Entry 5LMM (X-ray diffraction, 1.20 A resolution); this record covers chains S and L of the 4 polymer chains in the assembly.

== Chain S ==
Name: Hydrogenase-1 small chain
Organism: Escherichia coli O6:H1 (strain CFT073 / ATCC 700928 / UPEC)
Notes: EC 1.12.99.6
UniProt: P69740 (MBHS_ECOL6); residues 1-327 here correspond to UniProt positions 46-372 (UniProt number = residue number + 45)
Amino-acid sequence (335 residues; row label = number of the first residue in the row):
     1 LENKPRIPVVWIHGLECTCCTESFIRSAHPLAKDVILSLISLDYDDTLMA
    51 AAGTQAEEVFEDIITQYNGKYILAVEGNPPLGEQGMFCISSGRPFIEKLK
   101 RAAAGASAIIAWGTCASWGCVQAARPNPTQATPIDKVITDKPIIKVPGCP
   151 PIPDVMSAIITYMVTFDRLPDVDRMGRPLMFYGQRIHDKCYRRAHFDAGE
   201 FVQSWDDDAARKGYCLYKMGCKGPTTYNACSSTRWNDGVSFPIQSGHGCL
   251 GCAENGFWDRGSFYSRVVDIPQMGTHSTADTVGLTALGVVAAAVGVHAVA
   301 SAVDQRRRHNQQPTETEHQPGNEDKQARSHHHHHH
Disordered / not traced: 1-3, 268-335
Differences from the reference sequence: expression tag (328-335)
Metal / ion sites: fe4-s3 cluster Fe: Cys17, Cys19, Cys20, Glu76, Cys115, Cys120, Cys149; 4Fe-4S cluster Fe: His187, Cys190, Cys215, Cys221; 3Fe-4S cluster Fe: Cys230, Cys249, Cys252
Residues lining bound ligands:
  - 3Fe-4S cluster (F3S): Ile186, Thr226, Asn228, Cys230, Trp235, Phe241, Pro242, Cys249, Leu250, Gly251, Cys252, Ala253
  - fe4-s3 cluster (SF3): Glu16, Cys17, Thr18, Cys19, Cys20, Thr21, Glu76, Gly113, Thr114, Cys115, Cys120, Gly148, Cys149, Pro150
  - 4Fe-4S cluster (SF4): Ile186, His187, Cys190, Arg192, Arg193, Phe196, Cys215, Leu216, Tyr217, Cys221, Gly223, Pro224, Ile243
Curated features (UniProtKB/Swiss-Prot):
  - binding site ([4Fe-4S] cluster): Cys17, Cys20, Cys115, Cys149, His187, Cys190, Cys215, Cys221
  - binding site ([3Fe-4S] cluster): Cys230, Cys249, Cys252

== Chain L ==
Name: Hydrogenase-1 large chain
Organism: Escherichia coli (strain K12)
Notes: EC 1.12.99.6
UniProt: P0ACD8 (MBHL_ECOLI); numbering as in UniProt (aligned over 1-582)
Amino-acid sequence (582 residues; numbered 1 to 582; the number before each row is that of its first residue):
     1 MSTQYETQGYTINNAGRRLVVDPITRIQGHMRCEVNINDQNVITNAVSCG
    51 TMFRGLEIILQGRDPRDAWAFVERICGVCTGVHALASVYAIEDAIGIKVP
   101 DNANIIRNIMLATLWCHDHLVHFYQLAGMDWIDVLDALKADPRKTSELAQ
   151 SLSSWPKSSPGYFFDVQNRLKKFVEGGQLGIFRNGYWGHPQYKLPPEANL
   201 MGFAHYLEALDFQREIVKIHAVFGGKNPHPNWIVGGMPCAINIDESGAVG
   251 AVNMERLNLVQSIITRTADFINNVMIPDALAIGQFNKPWSEIGTGLSDKC
   301 VLSYGAFPDIANDFGEKSLLMPGGAVINGDFNNVLPVDLVDPQQVQEFVD
   351 HAWYRYPNDQVGRHPFDGITDPWYNPGDVKGSDTNIQQLNEQERYSWIKA
   401 PRWRGNAMEVGPLARTLIAYHKGDAATVESVDRMMSALNLPLSGIQSTLG
   451 RILCRAHEAQWAAGKLQYFFDKLMTNLKNGNLATASTEKWEPATWPTECR
   501 GVGFTEAPRGALGHWAAIRDGKIDLYQCVVPTTWNASPRDPKGQIGAYEA
   551 ALMNTKMAIPEQPLEILRTLHSFDPCLACSTH
Disordered / not traced: 1
Differences from the reference sequence: conflict Gln28 (Glu in P0ACD8)
Modified residues: Cys79 (S-hydroxycysteine; CSO)
Metal / ion sites: Mg2+: Glu57, Cys528; Ni2+: Cys76, Cys79, Cys576, Cys579; carbonmonoxide-(dicyano) iron Fe: Cys79, Cys579
Residues lining bound ligands: carbonmonoxide-(dicyano) iron (FCO): Cys79, Val82, His83, Ala507, Pro508, Arg509, Leu512, Val530, Pro531, Thr532, Cys576, Cys579
Curated features (UniProtKB/Swiss-Prot):
  - binding site (Ni(2+)): Cys76, Cys79, Cys576, Cys579

== How chain S and chain L interact ==
Pairs across the interface - 205 pairs, chain S then chain L:
  Pro5(S) - Gln178(L)
  Arg6(S) - Phe173(L)  hydrogen bond (side chain-backbone)
  Arg6(S) - Gln178(L)  hydrogen bond (backbone-side chain)
  His13(S) - His30(L)  hydrogen bond (backbone-side chain)
  Gly14(S) - His30(L)  hydrogen bond (backbone-side chain)
  Leu15(S) - Met52(L)  hydrophobic
  Leu15(S) - Phe53(L)
  Glu16(S) - Gln28(L)
  Glu16(S) - Met52(L)
  Glu16(S) - Ala578(L)
  Cys17(S) - Gln28(L)
  Cys17(S) - Arg54(L)
  Cys17(S) - Arg74(L)
  Cys17(S) - Ile75(L)
  Cys17(S) - Cys76(L)
  Cys17(S) - Gly77(L)  hydrogen bond (backbone-backbone)
  Cys17(S) - His229(L)  hydrogen bond
  Thr18(S) - Gln28(L)  hydrogen bond
  Thr18(S) - Val78(L)
  Cys19(S) - Pro228(L)
  Cys19(S) - His229(L)
  Glu22(S) - Gly77(L)
  Glu22(S) - Val78(L)
  Glu22(S) - His117(L)
  Glu22(S) - Pro228(L)
  Ser23(S) - Pro228(L)
  Ile25(S) - Gln213(L)  hydrogen bond (backbone-side chain)
  Arg26(S) - His117(L)  hydrogen bond
  Arg26(S) - Gln213(L)  hydrogen bond
  Arg26(S) - Arg214(L)
  Arg26(S) - Val217(L)
  Arg26(S) - Asn227(L)  hydrogen bond
  Ser27(S) - Arg214(L)
  Ala28(S) - Arg214(L)
  Leu31(S) - Asp211(L)
  Leu31(S) - Arg214(L)
  Lys33(S) - Arg169(L)
  Lys33(S) - Leu210(L)
  Lys33(S) - Asp211(L)  salt bridge
  Asp34(S) - Arg169(L)  salt bridge
  Ile36(S) - Phe173(L)
  Leu37(S) - Arg169(L)
  Leu37(S) - Phe173(L)
  Ser38(S) - Arg169(L)  hydrogen bond
  Ser41(S) - Gln178(L)
  Leu42(S) - Gly180(L)
  Leu42(S) - Ile181(L)  hydrogen bond (backbone-backbone)
  Asp43(S) - Gly180(L)
  Asp43(S) - Arg183(L)  salt bridge
  Tyr44(S) - Pro23(L)
  Asp46(S) - Thr25(L)
  Asp46(S) - Arg26(L)  hydrogen bond (backbone-backbone)
  Thr47(S) - Arg26(L)
  Thr47(S) - Leu126(L)
  Leu48(S) - Arg26(L)
  Leu48(S) - Met129(L)
  Leu48(S) - Ile181(L)
  Met49(S) - Thr25(L)
  Met49(S) - Arg26(L)  hydrogen bond (backbone-side chain)
  Met49(S) - Ile181(L)
  Ala50(S) - Arg26(L)  hydrogen bond (backbone-side chain)
  Ala50(S) - Met129(L)
  Ala50(S) - Ile181(L)  hydrogen bond (backbone-backbone)
  Ala50(S) - Tyr186(L)
  Ala50(S) - Trp187(L)  hydrophobic
  Ala51(S) - Thr25(L)  hydrogen bond (backbone-side chain)
  Ala51(S) - Arg183(L)
  Ala51(S) - Asn184(L)
  Ala51(S) - Tyr186(L)
  Ala52(S) - Pro23(L)
  Ala52(S) - Thr25(L)
  Ala52(S) - Tyr186(L)  hydrogen bond (backbone-side chain)
  Ala52(S) - Leu567(L)  hydrophobic
  Gly53(S) - Val21(L)
  Gly53(S) - Asp22(L)
  Gly53(S) - Pro23(L)  hydrogen bond (backbone-backbone)
  Gln55(S) - Asn184(L)  hydrogen bond (backbone-side chain)
  Gln55(S) - Tyr186(L)  hydrogen bond
  Gln55(S) - Glu561(L)  hydrogen bond (side chain-backbone)
  Gln55(S) - Pro563(L)
  Glu57(S) - Asp22(L)
  Glu58(S) - Asn184(L)  hydrogen bond
  Val59(S) - Arg183(L)
  Val59(S) - Asn184(L)
  Asp62(S) - Arg183(L)  salt bridge
  Ile63(S) - Arg183(L)
  Glu83(S) - Trp373(L)
  Glu83(S) - Tyr374(L)  hydrogen bond (side chain-backbone)
  Gln84(S) - Thr384(L)
  Met86(S) - Tyr374(L)
  Met86(S) - Asp383(L)
  Met86(S) - Thr384(L)
  Met86(S) - Ile386(L)  hydrophobic
  Met86(S) - Trp397(L)  hydrogen bond (backbone-side chain)
  Phe87(S) - Thr51(L)
  Phe87(S) - Met52(L)
  Phe87(S) - Phe53(L)  hydrogen bond (backbone-backbone)
  Phe87(S) - Pro372(L)  hydrophobic
  Phe87(S) - Trp397(L)  hydrophobic
  Cys88(S) - His30(L)
  Cys88(S) - Thr51(L)
  Ile89(S) - Thr51(L)  hydrogen bond (backbone-backbone)
  Ser90(S) - Asp22(L)
  Ser91(S) - Asp22(L)  hydrogen bond (backbone-side chain)
  Ser91(S) - Pro23(L)
  Gly92(S) - Asp22(L)  hydrogen bond (backbone-side chain)
  Gly92(S) - Arg32(L)
  Gly92(S) - Thr384(L)
  Gly92(S) - Asn385(L)
  Gly92(S) - Ile386(L)  hydrogen bond (backbone-backbone)
  Arg93(S) - Thr384(L)
  Arg93(S) - Asn385(L)  hydrogen bond
  Pro94(S) - Thr384(L)
  Val121(S) - Leu56(L)  hydrophobic
  Val121(S) - Ile59(L)
  Val121(S) - Phe71(L)  hydrophobic
  Val121(S) - Arg74(L)
  Gln122(S) - Arg54(L)
  Gln122(S) - Ile59(L)
  Ala124(S) - Ile59(L)
  Ala124(S) - Arg63(L)
  Arg125(S) - Ile59(L)
  Arg125(S) - Arg63(L)  hydrogen bond (backbone-side chain)
  Pro126(S) - Ile58(L)  hydrophobic
  Pro126(S) - Ile59(L)
  Pro128(S) - Arg54(L)
  Pro128(S) - Gly55(L)
  Pro128(S) - Ile58(L)  hydrophobic
  Pro128(S) - Ile59(L)
  Thr129(S) - Phe53(L)
  Thr129(S) - Arg54(L)
  Cys149(S) - Arg74(L)  hydrogen bond (backbone-side chain)
  Cys149(S) - Lys226(L)  hydrogen bond (backbone-side chain)
  Cys149(S) - His229(L)
  Pro150(S) - Lys226(L)
  Pro150(S) - Pro228(L)
  Arg192(S) - Gly250(L)  hydrogen bond (side chain-backbone)
  Trp205(S) - Ile233(L)  hydrophobic
  Trp205(S) - Ala485(L)  hydrophobic
  Trp205(S) - Thr487(L)
  Trp205(S) - Trp490(L)
  Asp206(S) - Ala240(L)
  Asp206(S) - Ala483(L)
  Asp206(S) - Thr484(L)  hydrogen bond (side chain-backbone)
  Asp206(S) - Ala485(L)
  Ala210(S) - Ala240(L)
  Ala210(S) - Gly250(L)
  Arg211(S) - Ile241(L)
  Arg211(S) - Asn242(L)  hydrogen bond (backbone-side chain)
  Arg211(S) - Gly247(L)
  Arg211(S) - Ala251(L)
  Arg211(S) - Leu482(L)
  Arg211(S) - Ala483(L)
  Lys212(S) - Ser246(L)
  Lys212(S) - Gly247(L)
  Gly213(S) - Gly250(L)  hydrogen bond (backbone-backbone)
  Trp235(S) - Gly225(L)
  Trp235(S) - Lys226(L)
  Trp235(S) - Asn227(L)
  Asn236(S) - Val217(L)
  Asn236(S) - Lys218(L)
  Asn236(S) - Ala221(L)
  Asn236(S) - Lys226(L)
  Asn236(S) - Asn227(L)  hydrogen bond (side chain-backbone)
  Asp237(S) - Lys218(L)  salt bridge
  Val239(S) - Lys218(L)
  Val239(S) - Ala221(L)  hydrophobic
  Val239(S) - Val222(L)  hydrophobic
  Val239(S) - Arg256(L)  hydrogen bond (backbone-side chain)
  Val239(S) - Leu259(L)  hydrophobic
  Ser240(S) - Ala221(L)  hydrogen bond (side chain-backbone)
  Ser240(S) - Gly225(L)
  Phe241(S) - Gly225(L)  hydrogen bond (backbone-backbone)
  Pro242(S) - Gly225(L)
  Pro242(S) - Lys226(L)
  Pro242(S) - Asn231(L)
  Gln244(S) - Arg256(L)
  Ser245(S) - Ala221(L)  hydrogen bond (side chain-backbone)
  Ser245(S) - Val222(L)  hydrogen bond (side chain-backbone)
  Ser245(S) - Gly225(L)  hydrogen bond (side chain-backbone)
  Ser245(S) - Pro238(L)
  Ser245(S) - Cys239(L)
  Gly246(S) - Pro238(L)
  His247(S) - Trp69(L)
  His247(S) - Asn231(L)
  His247(S) - Trp232(L)
  His247(S) - Ile233(L)
  Leu250(S) - Asn231(L)
  Cys252(S) - Lys226(L)
  Trp258(S) - Arg63(L)  hydrogen bond (backbone-side chain)
  Trp258(S) - Ala70(L)
  Trp258(S) - Phe71(L)  hydrophobic
  Trp258(S) - Arg74(L)
  Asp259(S) - Arg63(L)  salt bridge
  Ser262(S) - Asp64(L)  hydrogen bond
  Ser262(S) - Asp67(L)  hydrogen bond
  Phe263(S) - Asp67(L)  hydrogen bond (backbone-side chain)
  Phe263(S) - Ala70(L)  hydrophobic
  Phe263(S) - Phe71(L)  hydrophobic
  Tyr264(S) - Arg66(L)
  Tyr264(S) - Asp67(L)
  Tyr264(S) - Trp69(L)  hydrogen bond
  Tyr264(S) - Trp232(L)
  Tyr264(S) - Ile233(L)
  Tyr264(S) - Trp490(L)  hydrophobic
Other interface residues (no listed pair), chain S (90 interface residues in all): Thr54, Ala56, Gln66, Tyr67, Ser204, Arg234
Other interface residues (no listed pair), chain L (97 interface residues in all): Ile27, Gly29, Gln125, Phe182, Gly185, Leu207, Glu215, Phe223, Gly224, Trp353, Gln387, Gln562

== Overview ==
The interface between chain S and chain L involves 90 residues on one side and 97 on the other, with 51
hydrogen bonds and 6 salt bridges. Polar pairs include Lys33(S)-Asp211(L), Asp34(S)-Arg169(L) and
Asp43(S)-Arg183(L). Ligands of chain S: 4Fe-4S cluster, 3Fe-4S cluster and fe4-s3 cluster.
Chain S is Hydrogenase-1 small chain (Escherichia coli O6:H1 (strain CFT073 / ATCC 700928 / UPEC)) and chain L
is Hydrogenase-1 large chain (Escherichia coli (strain K12)); the structure, Structure of E coli Hydrogenase
Hyd-1 mutant E28Q, was determined by X-ray diffraction.
